PDB entry 2IVT | X-ray diffraction, 2.60 A resolution | chain A

[Chain A]
Name: Proto-oncogene tyrosine-protein kinase receptor ret precursor
Source organism: Homo sapiens
Notes: EC 2.7.10.1; fragment: tyrosine kinase domain, residues 705-1013
Reference sequence: P07949 (RET_HUMAN); numbering as in UniProt (aligned over 705-1013)
Amino-acid sequence (314 residues; row label = number of the first residue in the row):
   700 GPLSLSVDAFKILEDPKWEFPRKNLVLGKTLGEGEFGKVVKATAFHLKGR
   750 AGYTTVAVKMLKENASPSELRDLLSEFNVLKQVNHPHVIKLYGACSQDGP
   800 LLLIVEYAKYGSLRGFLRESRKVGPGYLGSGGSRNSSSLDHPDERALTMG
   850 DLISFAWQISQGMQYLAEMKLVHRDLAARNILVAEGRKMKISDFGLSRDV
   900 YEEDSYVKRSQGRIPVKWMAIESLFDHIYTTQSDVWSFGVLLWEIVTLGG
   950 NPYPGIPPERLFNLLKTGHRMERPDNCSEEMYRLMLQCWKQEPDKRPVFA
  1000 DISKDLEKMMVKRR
Unresolved in the structure: 712-714, 823-843, 1013
Modified residues: Tyr-905 (o-phosphotyrosine; PTR)
Ligand contacts: adenosine monophosphate (AMP): Leu-730, Gly-731, Glu-732, Gly-733, Gly-736, Val-738, Ala-756, Lys-758, Ile-788, Val-804, Glu-805, Tyr-806, Ala-807, Gly-810, Ser-811, Arg-878, Asn-879, Leu-881, Ser-891, Asp-892
UniProt features mapped onto this chain:
  - active site: Asp-874 (Proton acceptor)
  - binding site (ATP): Leu-730 to Val-738, Lys-758
  - binding site (semaxanib): Glu-805 to Ala-807
  - site: Asp-707, Ala-708 (Cleavage), Leu-712, Glu-713 (Breakpoint for translocation to form PCM1-RET)
  - modified residue (Phosphotyrosine): Tyr-806, Tyr-809, Tyr-826, Tyr-900, Tyr-905, Tyr-981
  - natural variant: Leu-730 (L730I: Confers resistance to vandetanib, lenvatinib, cabozantinib and nintedanib inhibitors; L730V: Confers resistance to vandetanib, cabozantinib and nintedanib inhibitors), Glu-732 (E732K: Confers resistance to cabozantinib inhibitor), Val-738 (V738A: Confers resistance to vandetanib, lenvatinib, cabozantinib and nintedanib inhibitors), Glu-762 (E762Q: In HSCR1), Ser-765 (S765P: In HSCR1), Ser-767 (S767R: In HSCR1), Glu-768 (E768D: In MTC), Val-778 (V778I: In a patient with renal agenesis; uncertain significance), Asn-783 (N783S: In HSCR1), Leu-790 (L790F: In MEN2A and MTC), Tyr-791 (Y791F: In HSCR1, pheochromocytoma, MTC and MEN2A), Val-804 (V804L: In MTC; V804M: In MTC), 24 further natural variant entries in UniProt
  - mutagenesis: Asp-707 (D707N: Impaired cleavage by caspase-3 and loss of induced cell death), Glu-734 (E734A: Enhanced protein autophosphorylation due to enhanced substrate presentation in trans), Lys-758 (K758R/M: Loss of kinase activity. No effect on interaction with and dissociation from CBLC and CD2AP), Arg-912 (R912A: Enhanced protein autophosphorylation due to enhanced substrate presentation in trans), Ile-913 (I913A: Enhanced protein autophosphorylation due to enhanced substrate presentation in trans)
Reported in the primary citation:
  - binding site for formate: Arg-873, His-926
  - post-translational modification sites: Tyr-752, Tyr-826, Tyr-900, Tyr-905, Tyr-928, Tyr-981
  - contacts within the chain: Phe-709/Phe-776 (hydrophobic contact), Phe-735/Lys-758, Lys-758/Glu-775 (salt bridge), Arg-770/Tyr-905, Glu-805/Lys-889 (hydrogen bond), Arg-897/Tyr-905, Tyr-905/Lys-907
  - conformationally variable residues (order/disorder transition): Arg-912
  - specificity-determining residues: Thr-729, Glu-734 (proposed by the authors, not directly observed)
  - disease-associated variants - W942C, F961L: decreased stability (proposed by the authors, not directly observed)
  - disease-associated variants - R873Q, F893L, G894S, R897Q, K907E: decreased catalytic activity (proposed by the authors, not directly observed)
  - disease-associated variants - E734K, S765P, S767R (proposed by the authors, not directly observed)
  - disease-associated variants - E762Q, R982C: unchanged stability (proposed by the authors, not directly observed)
  - disease-associated variants - P766S, E768D/A919P, L790F, Y791F, V804M/Y806C, R844L, A883F, S891A, M918T: increased signaling (citing earlier work)

[Summary]
Bound to chain A: adenosine monophosphate. UniProt lists active-site residue Asp-874, 10 ATP-binding residues,
3 semaxanib-binding residues and 6 mutagenesis sites. From the paper: a binding site for formate at Arg-873
and His-926; P766S, E768D/A919P and L790F, among others, increase signaling; 18 substitutions were tested in
all.
Chain A is Proto-oncogene tyrosine-protein kinase receptor ret precursor (Homo sapiens); the structure,
Crystal structure of phosphorylated RET tyrosine kinase domain, was determined by X-ray diffraction, deposited
together with 2IVS, 2IVV and 2IVU.
